Entry 5ZKO (X-ray diffraction, 3.05 A resolution); this record covers chains A and C of the 6 polymer chains in the assembly.

Chain A (and C):
Molecule: Cyclic AMP-responsive element-binding protein 1
Organism: Homo sapiens
Notes: chain C of this document is another copy of the same molecule, construct and numbering; everything in this record applies to it too
UniProt: P16220 (CREB1_HUMAN); numbering as in UniProt (aligned over 283-341)
Amino-acid sequence (59 residues; row label = number of the first residue in the row):
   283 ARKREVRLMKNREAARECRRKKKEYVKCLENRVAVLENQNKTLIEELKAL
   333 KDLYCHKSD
Not modelled in the structure: 283-284, 338-341

Chain A / chain C interface:
Residue-residue contacts (27; chain A residue first):
  Y307(A) with E312(C), hydrogen bond
  L311(A) with E312(C)
  E312(A) with Y307(C), hydrogen bond; L311(C)
  R314(A) with V315(C)
  V315(A) with R314(C); V315(C), hydrophobic; L318(C)
  L318(A) with V315(C); L318(C), hydrophobic; E319(C); N322(C), hydrogen bond (backbone-side chain)
  E319(A) with R314(C), salt bridge; L318(C)
  Q321(A) with N322(C)
  N322(A) with Q321(C); N322(C); L325(C)
  L325(A) with N322(C); I326(C), hydrophobic; L329(C), hydrophobic
  I326(A) with L325(C), hydrophobic
  L329(A) with L325(C), hydrophobic; L329(C), hydrophobic
  L332(A) with L329(C), hydrophobic; L332(C), hydrophobic
  Y336(A) with Y336(C)
Interface residues without a listed pair, chain A (16 interface residues in all): K304, V308
Interface residues without a listed pair, chain C (17 interface residues in all): K304, V308, E328

Overview:
16 residues of chain A and 17 residues of chain C are in contact; the contacts include 3 hydrogen bonds and 1
salt bridge. Polar pairs include E319(A)-R314(C), Y307(A)-E312(C) and L318(A)-N322(C).
Chain A and chain C are both Cyclic AMP-responsive element-binding protein 1 (Homo sapiens); the structure,
Crystal structure of the CRTC2-CREB-CRE complex, was determined by X-ray diffraction (same publication as
5ZK1).
